Entry 1UGY (X-ray diffraction, 2.40 A resolution); this record covers chains A and D of the 8 polymer chains in the assembly.

Chain A:
Name: Agglutinin alpha chain
Organism: Artocarpus integer
UniProt: P18670 (LECA_ARTIN); residues 1-133 here = UniProt positions 1-133
Sequence (133 residues; numbered 1 to 133; the number before each row is that of its first residue):
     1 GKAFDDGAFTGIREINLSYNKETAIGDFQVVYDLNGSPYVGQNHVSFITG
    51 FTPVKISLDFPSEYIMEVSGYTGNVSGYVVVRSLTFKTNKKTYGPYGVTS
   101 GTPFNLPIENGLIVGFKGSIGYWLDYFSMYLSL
Swiss-Prot annotation at these positions:
  - region: Val-68 to Asn-89 (IgA-binding)
  - glycosylation (N-linked (GlcNAc...) asparagine): Asn-43, Asn-74
  - natural variant: Met-66 (M66D; M66V)
From the paper describing this entry:
  - binding site for alpha-D-galactopyranose: Gly-1, Tyr-78, Tyr-122, Trp-123, Asp-125
  - binding site for alpha-D-glucopyranose: Tyr-78, Tyr-122
  - conformationally variable residues (side-chain flip): Tyr-122
  - specificity-determining residues: Tyr-122 (proposed by the authors, not directly observed)
  - specificity-determining residues: Tyr-78, Trp-123 (from molecular simulation)

Chain D:
Name: Agglutinin beta-3 chain
Organism: Artocarpus integer
UniProt: P18673 (LEC3_ARTIN); numbering as in UniProt (aligned over 1-20)
Sequence (20 residues; each row starts with the number of its first residue):
     1 DEQSGISQTVIVGPWGAKSS
Disordered / not traced: 1-2, 19-20
Differences from the reference sequence: conflict Ser-19 (Val in P18673)

How chain A and chain D interact:
Residue-residue contacts (17):
  Asn-105(A) / Trp-15(D)  hydrogen bond (backbone-side chain)
  Leu-106(A) / Val-12(D)  hydrophobic
  Pro-107(A) / Val-12(D)
  Pro-107(A) / Gly-13(D)  hydrogen bond (backbone-backbone)
  Pro-107(A) / Pro-14(D)
  Pro-107(A) / Trp-15(D)
  Ile-108(A) / Ile-11(D)
  Ile-108(A) / Val-12(D)  hydrophobic
  Glu-109(A) / Ile-11(D)  hydrogen bond (backbone-backbone)
  Glu-109(A) / Gly-13(D)
  Asn-110(A) / Thr-9(D)  hydrogen bond (side chain-backbone)
  Asn-110(A) / Val-10(D)
  Asn-110(A) / Ile-11(D)  hydrogen bond (backbone-backbone)
  Leu-131(A) / Val-12(D)  hydrophobic
  Leu-133(A) / Gln-8(D)
  Leu-133(A) / Thr-9(D)
  Leu-133(A) / Val-10(D)
Also at the interface, not in a pair above, chain A (10 interface residues in all): Lys-87, Ser-132
Also at the interface, not in a pair above, chain D (9 interface residues in all): Lys-18

In short:
10 residues of chain A and 9 residues of chain D are in contact; the contacts include 5 hydrogen bonds. Polar
pairs include Asn-105(A)/Trp-15(D), Asn-110(A)/Thr-9(D) and Pro-107(A)/Gly-13(D). The paper reports a binding
site for alpha-D-galactopyranose at Gly-1(A), Tyr-78(A) and Tyr-122(A) among others; a binding site for
alpha-D-glucopyranose at Tyr-78(A) and Tyr-122(A).
Here chain A is Agglutinin alpha chain and chain D is Agglutinin beta-3 chain, both from Artocarpus integer.
Entry 1UGY (Crystal structure of jacalin- mellibiose (Gal-alpha(1-6)-Glc) complex) was determined by X-ray
diffraction, deposited together with 1UGW, 1UGX, 1UH0 and 1UH1.
